PDB entry 9E2H | electron microscopy, 2.77 A resolution | chains C and F of the 6 polymer chains in the assembly

== Chain C (and F) ==
Molecule: Variediene synthase
From: Aspergillus stellatus
Notes: EC 4.2.3.218, 4.2.3.219, 2.5.1.29, 2.5.1.81; chain F of this document is another copy of the same molecule, construct and numbering; everything in this record applies to it too
UniProt: A0A0P0ZD79 (EVVS_EMEVA); residues 21-725 here correspond to UniProt positions 1-705 (UniProt number = residue number - 20)
Amino-acid sequence (725 residues; numbered 1 to 725; the number before each row is that of its first residue):
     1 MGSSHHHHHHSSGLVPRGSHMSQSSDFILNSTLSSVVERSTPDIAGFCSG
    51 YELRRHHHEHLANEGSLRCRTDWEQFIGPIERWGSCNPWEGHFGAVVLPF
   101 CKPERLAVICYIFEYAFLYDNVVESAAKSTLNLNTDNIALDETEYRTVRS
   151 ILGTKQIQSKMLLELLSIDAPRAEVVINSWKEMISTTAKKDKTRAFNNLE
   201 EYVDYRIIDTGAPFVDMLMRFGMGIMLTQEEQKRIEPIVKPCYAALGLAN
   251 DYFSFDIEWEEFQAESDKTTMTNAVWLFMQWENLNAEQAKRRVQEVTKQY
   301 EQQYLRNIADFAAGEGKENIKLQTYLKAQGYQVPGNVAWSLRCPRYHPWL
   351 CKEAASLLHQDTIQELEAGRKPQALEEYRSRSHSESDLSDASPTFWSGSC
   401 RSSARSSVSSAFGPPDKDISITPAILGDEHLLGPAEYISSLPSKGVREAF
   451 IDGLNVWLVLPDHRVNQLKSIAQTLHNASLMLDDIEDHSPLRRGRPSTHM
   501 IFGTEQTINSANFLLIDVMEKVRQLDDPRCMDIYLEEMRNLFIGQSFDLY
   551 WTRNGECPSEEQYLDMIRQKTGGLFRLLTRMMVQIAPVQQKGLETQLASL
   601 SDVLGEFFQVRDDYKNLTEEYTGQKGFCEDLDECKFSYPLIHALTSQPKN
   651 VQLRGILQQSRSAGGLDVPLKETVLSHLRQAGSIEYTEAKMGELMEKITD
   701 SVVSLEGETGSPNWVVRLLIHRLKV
Not modelled in the structure: 1-424, 620-630, 710-725 (chain F: 1-424, 620-630, 711-725)
Differences from the reference sequence: initiating methionine (1); expression tag (2-20)
UniProt features mapped onto this chain:
  - motif: D120 to E124 (DDXXD 1), N250 to E258 (NSE/DTE), D483 to D487 (DDXXD 2)
  - binding site (Mg(2+)): D120, D483, D487
  - binding site (substrate): D120, R206 to D209, N250, S254 to E258, R345, Y346
  - binding site (isopentenyl diphosphate): K444, R447, H476, R493
  - binding site (dimethylallyl diphosphate): R492, K570, T571, Q609, N616, K625, K635

== How chain C and chain F interact ==
Residue-residue contacts (11; chain C residue first):
  Y550(C) with R654(F)
  R553(C) with G655(F), hydrogen bond (side chain-backbone); Q658(F), hydrogen bond; Q659(F)
  N554(C) with R654(F); Q658(F)
  R654(C) with N554(F)
  G655(C) with R553(F)
  Q658(C) with R553(F), hydrogen bond (side chain-backbone); N554(F)
  Q659(C) with R553(F)
Also at the interface, not in a pair above, chain F (8 interface residues in all): Y550, R661

== Summary ==
7 residues of chain C and 8 residues of chain F are in contact, with 3 hydrogen bonds. Polar contacts include
R553(C)-G655(F) and R553(C)-Q658(F).
Both chains are Variediene synthase (Aspergillus stellatus). Entry 9E2H (Variediene synthase hexameric
prenyltransferase core) was determined by electron microscopy, deposited together with 9E2I, 9E2J, 9E2K, 9E2L
and 9E2M.
